PDB entry 2XFE | X-ray diffraction, 1.82 A resolution | chain A

== Chain A ==
Protein: Carbohydrate binding module
From: Escherichia coli
Reference sequence: D7GNB4 (D7GNB4_9BACT); residues 2-111 here = UniProt positions 2-111
Chain sequence (112 residues; each row starts with the number of its first residue; numbering starts at 0):
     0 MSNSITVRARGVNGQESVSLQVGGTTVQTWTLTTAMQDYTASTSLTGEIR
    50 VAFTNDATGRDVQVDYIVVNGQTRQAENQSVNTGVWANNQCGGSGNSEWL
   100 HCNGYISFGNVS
Unresolved in the structure: 0-1, 111
Construct notes: expression tag (0-1)
Disulfides: C90-C101
Bound ions: Ca2+ site 1: D55, R59, D60, H100 (together with beta-D-galactopyranose); Ca2+ site 2: D64, Q74, E76, E97
From the paper describing this entry:
  - binding site for beta-D-galactopyranose: D55, D60, W85, H100
  - Ca2+ coordination: D55, R59, D60, H100

== Overview ==
The Ca2+ site 1 is built by D55, R59, D60 and H100. D64, Q74, E76 and E97 form the Ca2+ site 2. The paper
reports a binding site for beta-D-galactopyranose at D55, D60 and W85 among others; Ca2+ coordination by D55,
R59 and D60 among others.
Chain A is Carbohydrate binding module (Escherichia coli); the structure, vCBM60 in complex with galactobiose,
was determined by X-ray diffraction together with 2XHH, 2XHJ and 2XFD from the same study.
